PDB entry 3RG6 | X-ray diffraction, 3.20 A resolution | chains A and E of the 6 polymer chains in the assembly

Chain A:
Name: Ribulose bisphosphate carboxylase large chain
Organism: Synechococcus elongatus
Notes: EC 4.1.1.39
UniProt: P00880 (RBL_SYNP6); residue numbers follow UniProt; this construct covers 1-472
Amino-acid sequence (472 residues; row label = number of the first residue in the row):
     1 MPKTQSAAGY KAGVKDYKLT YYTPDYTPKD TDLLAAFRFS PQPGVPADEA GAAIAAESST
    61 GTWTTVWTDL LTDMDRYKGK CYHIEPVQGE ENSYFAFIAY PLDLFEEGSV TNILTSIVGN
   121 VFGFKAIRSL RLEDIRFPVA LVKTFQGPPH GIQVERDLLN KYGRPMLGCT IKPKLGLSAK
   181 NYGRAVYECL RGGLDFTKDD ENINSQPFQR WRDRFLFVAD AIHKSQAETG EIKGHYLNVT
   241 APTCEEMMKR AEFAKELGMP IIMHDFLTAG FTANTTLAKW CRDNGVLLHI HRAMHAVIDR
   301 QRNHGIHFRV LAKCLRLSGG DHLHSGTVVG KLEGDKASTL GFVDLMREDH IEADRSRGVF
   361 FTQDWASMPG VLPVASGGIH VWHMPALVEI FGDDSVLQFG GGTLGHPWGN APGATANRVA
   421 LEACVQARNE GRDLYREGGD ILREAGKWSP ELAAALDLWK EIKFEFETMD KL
Not modelled in the structure: 1-17, 64-70, 402-404, 470-472

Chain E:
Name: RbcX protein
Organism: Anabaena sp
UniProt: Q44212 (Q44212_9NOST); residues 1-135 here = UniProt positions 1-135
Amino-acid sequence (155 residues; row label = number of the first residue in the row; numbers below 1 keep their minus sign (Met-19 is residue -19)):
   -19 MGSSHHHHHH SSGLVPRGSH MNLKQIAKDT AKTLQSYLTY QALRTVLAQL GETNPPLALW
    41 LHNFSAGKVQ DGEKYIEELF LEKPDLALRI MTVREHIAEE IAEFLPEMVV TGIQQANMEK
   101 RRQHLERMTQ VSLSHPSPES EQQQFSDPDW DNLAS
Not modelled in the structure: -19 to 1, 116-135
Construct notes: expression tag (-19 to 0)

Interface between chain A and chain E:
Residue-residue contacts (11; chain A residue first):
  Leu332(A) - Gln5(E)
  Glu333(A) - Gln5(E)
  Phe464(A) - Gln50(E)
  Glu465(A) - Gln50(E)
  Phe466(A) - Tyr17(E)  hydrophobic
  Phe466(A) - Tyr20(E)  hydrophobic
  Phe466(A) - Val49(E)
  Phe466(A) - Gln50(E)
  Thr468(A) - Tyr20(E)
  Met469(A) - Tyr20(E)  hydrogen bond (backbone-side chain)
  Met469(A) - Arg24(E)  hydrogen bond (backbone-side chain)
Also at the interface, not in a pair above, chain A (8 interface residues in all): Glu467
Also at the interface, not in a pair above, chain E (10 interface residues in all): Asn2, Lys4, Lys8, Ser16

In short:
Chain A and chain E form an interface of 8 and 10 residues respectively; the contacts include 2 hydrogen
bonds. Polar contacts include Met469(A)-Tyr20(E) and Met469(A)-Arg24(E).
Chain A is Ribulose bisphosphate carboxylase large chain (Synechococcus elongatus) and chain E is RbcX protein
(Anabaena sp); the structure, Crystal structure of a chaperone-bound assembly intermediate of form I Rubisco,
was determined by X-ray diffraction.
